Entry 1CES (X-ray diffraction, 2.70 A resolution); this record covers chains A and B.

== Chain A (and B) ==
Protein: Concanavalin A
Organism: Canavalia ensiformis
Notes: chain B of this document is another copy of the same molecule, construct and numbering; everything in this record applies to it too
UniProtKB: P02866 (CONA_CANEN); residues 119-237 here correspond to UniProt positions 30-148 (UniProt number = residue number - 89)
Chain sequence (237 residues; each row starts with the number of its first residue):
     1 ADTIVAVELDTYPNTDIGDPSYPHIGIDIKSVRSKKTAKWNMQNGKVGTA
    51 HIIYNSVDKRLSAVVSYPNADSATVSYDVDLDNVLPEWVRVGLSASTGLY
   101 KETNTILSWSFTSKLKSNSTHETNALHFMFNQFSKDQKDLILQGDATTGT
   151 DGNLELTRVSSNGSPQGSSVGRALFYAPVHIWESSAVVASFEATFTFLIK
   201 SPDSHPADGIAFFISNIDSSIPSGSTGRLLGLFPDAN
Not modelled in the structure: 15-21, 162-166 (chain B: 16-20, 161-167)
Differences from the reference sequence: conflict Asp-151 (Glu62 in P02866), Glu-155 (Arg66 in P02866)
Bound ions: Zn2+: Glu-8, His-24

== Interface between chain A and chain B ==
Contacting residue pairs - 46 pairs, chain A then chain B:
  Trp-88(A) with Asp-136(B), hydrogen bond (side chain-backbone); Gln-137(B); Lys-138(B); Asp-139(B)
  Arg-90(A) with Tyr-176(B)
  Ser-117(A) with Gln-132(B), hydrogen bond
  His-121(A) with Asn-131(B), hydrogen bond (backbone-side chain)
  Thr-123(A) with Met-129(B); Asn-131(B), hydrogen bond (backbone-side chain)
  Asn-124(A) with Met-129(B); Phe-130(B); Asn-131(B), hydrogen bond (side chain-backbone); Gln-132(B), hydrogen bond (side chain-backbone)
  Ala-125(A) with Phe-128(B); Met-129(B), hydrogen bond (backbone-backbone)
  Leu-126(A) with His-127(B)
  His-127(A) with Ala-125(B); Leu-126(B); His-127(B), hydrogen bond (backbone-backbone)
  Phe-128(A) with Ala-125(B)
  Met-129(A) with Thr-123(B); Asn-124(B); Ala-125(B), hydrogen bond (backbone-backbone)
  Phe-130(A) with Asn-124(B)
  Asn-131(A) with His-121(B), hydrogen bond (side chain-backbone); Thr-123(B), hydrogen bond (side chain-backbone); Asn-124(B), hydrogen bond (backbone-side chain)
  Gln-132(A) with Ser-117(B), hydrogen bond; Asn-124(B), hydrogen bond (backbone-side chain); Glu-183(B), hydrogen bond
  Asp-136(A) with Trp-88(B), hydrogen bond (backbone-side chain)
  Gln-137(A) with Trp-88(B)
  Lys-138(A) with Trp-88(B); Pro-178(B)
  Asp-139(A) with Trp-88(B); Pro-178(B)
  Tyr-176(A) with Arg-90(B); Tyr-176(B), hydrophobic; Ala-177(B), hydrophobic; Pro-178(B)
  Ala-177(A) with Tyr-176(B), hydrophobic; Ala-177(B), hydrophobic
  Pro-178(A) with Lys-138(B); Asp-139(B); Tyr-176(B)
  Glu-183(A) with Gln-132(B), hydrogen bond
Also at the interface, not in a pair above, chain A (26 interface residues in all): Glu-122, Ser-134, Phe-175, His-180
Also at the interface, not in a pair above, chain B (26 interface residues in all): Glu-122, Ser-134, Phe-175, His-180

== In short ==
The chain A/chain B interface involves 26 residues from each chain, with 17 hydrogen bonds. Polar contacts
include Trp-88(A)/Asp-136(B), Ser-117(A)/Gln-132(B) and His-121(A)/Asn-131(B). Glu-8(A) and His-24(A)
coordinate Zn2+.
Both chains are Concanavalin A (Canavalia ensiformis). Entry 1CES (Crystals of demetallized concanavalin A
soaked with zinc have A zinc ion bound in the S1 ...) was determined by X-ray diffraction (same publication as
1ENQ, 1ENR and 1ENS).
